5NER - chains 1 and 2 of the 6 polymer chains in the assembly; structure by electron microscopy, 11.50 A resolution (very low resolution: no residue pairs are listed; an interface is given only as per-side residue counts).

== Chain 1 ==
Molecule: O PanAsia VP1
From: Foot-and-mouth disease virus
Reference sequence: A0A1P8NWT0 (A0A1P8NWT0_9PICO); residues 1-210 here = UniProt positions 1-210
Amino-acid sequence (210 residues; numbered 1 to 210; the number before each row is that of its first residue):
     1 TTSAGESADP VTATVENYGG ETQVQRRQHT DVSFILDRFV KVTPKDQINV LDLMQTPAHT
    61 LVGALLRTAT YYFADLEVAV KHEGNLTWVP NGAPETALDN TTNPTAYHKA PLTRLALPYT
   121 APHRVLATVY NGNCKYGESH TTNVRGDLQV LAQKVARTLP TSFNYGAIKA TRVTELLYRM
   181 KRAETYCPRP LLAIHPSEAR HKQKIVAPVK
Differences from the reference sequence: conflict Val155 (Ala in A0A1P8NWT0)

== Chain 2 ==
Molecule: O PanAsia VP2
From: Foot-and-mouth disease virus
Reference sequence: A0A1B0SZV3 (A0A1B0SZV3_9PICO); residues 5-218 here correspond to UniProt positions 90-303 (UniProt number = residue number + 85)
Amino-acid sequence (214 residues; each row starts with the number of its first residue):
     5 EETTLLEDRI LTTRNGHTTS TTQSSVGVTY GYATTEDFVS GPNTSGLETR VVQAERFFKT
    65 HLFDWVTSDS FGRCHLLELP TDHKGVYGSL TDSYAYMRNG WDVEVTAVGN QFNGGCLLVA
   125 MVPELCSINK RELYQLTLFP HQFINPRTNM TAHITVPFVG VNRYDQYKVH KPWTLVVMVV
   185 APLTVNTEGA PQIKVYANIA PTNVHVAGEF PSKE

== Chain 1 / chain 2 interface ==
At this resolution (12 A) residue pairs are not listed: 34 residues of chain 1 and 40 of chain 2 lie at the interface.

== Summary ==
The interface between chain 1 and chain 2 involves 34 residues on one side and 40 on the other.
Chain 1 is O PanAsia VP1 and chain 2 is O PanAsia VP2, both from Foot-and-mouth disease virus; the structure,
Localised reconstruction of alpha v beta 6 bound to Foot and Mouth Disease Virus O PanAsia ..., was determined
by electron microscopy together with 5NE4, 5NED, 5NEJ, 5NEM and 5NET from the same study.
